6O6C - chains C and I of the 13 polymer chains in the assembly; structure by electron microscopy, 3.10 A resolution.

# Chain C
Molecule: DNA-directed RNA polymerase II subunit RPB3
From: Saccharomyces cerevisiae
Reference sequence: P16370 (RPB3_YEAST); numbering as in UniProt (aligned over 1-318)
Chain sequence (318 residues; numbered 1 to 318; the number before each row is that of its first residue):
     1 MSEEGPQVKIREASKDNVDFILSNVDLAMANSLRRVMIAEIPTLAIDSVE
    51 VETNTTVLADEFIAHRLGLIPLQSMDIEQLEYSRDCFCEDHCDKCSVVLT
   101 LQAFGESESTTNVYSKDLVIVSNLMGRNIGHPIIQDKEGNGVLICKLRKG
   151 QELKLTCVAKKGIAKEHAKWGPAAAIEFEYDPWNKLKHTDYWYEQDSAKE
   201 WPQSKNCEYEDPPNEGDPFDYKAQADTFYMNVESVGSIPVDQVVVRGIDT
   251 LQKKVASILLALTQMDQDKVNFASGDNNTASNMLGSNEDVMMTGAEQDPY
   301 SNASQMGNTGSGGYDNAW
Unresolved in the structure: 271-318
Bound ions: Zn2+: Cys86, Cys92, Cys95
Curated features (UniProtKB/Swiss-Prot):
  - binding site (Zn(2+)): Cys86, Cys88, Cys92, Cys95
  - modified residue: Ser2 (N-acetylserine)
  - natural variant: Ala30 (A30D: In mutant RPB3-1)
  - mutagenesis: Lys9 (K9E: Transcript termination readthrough)

# Chain I
Molecule: DNA-directed RNA polymerase II subunit RPB11
From: Saccharomyces cerevisiae
Reference sequence: P38902 (RPB11_YEAST); numbering as in UniProt (aligned over 1-120)
Chain sequence (120 residues; each row starts with the number of its first residue):
     1 MNAPDRFELFLLGEGESKLKIDPDTKAPNAVVITFEKEDHTLGNLIRAEL
    51 LNDRKVLFAAYKVEHPFFARFKLRIQTTEGYDPKDALKNACNSIINKLGA
   101 LKTNFETEWNLQTLAADDAF
Unresolved in the structure: 112-120
Curated features (UniProtKB/Swiss-Prot):
  - mutagenesis: Glu108 (E108G/V: Transcript termination readthrough; E108K: Transcript termination readthrough. Lethal), Leu111 (L111P: Transcript termination readthrough), Leu114 (L114P: Transcript termination readthrough)

# Interface between chain C and chain I
Contacting residue pairs (84):
  Met1(C) - Glu49(I)  hydrogen bond (backbone-side chain)
  Met1(C) - Ser93(I)  hydrogen bond (backbone-side chain)
  Met1(C) - Ile94(I)  hydrophobic
  Met1(C) - Lys97(I)
  Glu3(C) - Asn96(I)
  Glu3(C) - Lys97(I)
  Glu3(C) - Ala100(I)
  Pro6(C) - Lys97(I)
  Pro6(C) - Ala100(I)
  Pro6(C) - Leu101(I)
  Pro6(C) - Asn104(I)  hydrogen bond (backbone-side chain)
  Gln7(C) - Asn104(I)
  Val8(C) - Leu101(I)  hydrophobic
  Val8(C) - Phe105(I)  hydrophobic
  Val8(C) - Glu108(I)
  Lys9(C) - Glu108(I)
  Ile10(C) - Phe105(I)  hydrophobic
  Ile10(C) - Glu108(I)  hydrogen bond (backbone-side chain)
  Ile10(C) - Trp109(I)  hydrophobic
  Ala13(C) - Trp109(I)  hydrophobic
  Val18(C) - Trp109(I)  hydrophobic
  Phe20(C) - Phe105(I)  hydrophobic
  Leu22(C) - Leu101(I)  hydrophobic
  Asn24(C) - Lys97(I)
  Val25(C) - Lys97(I)
  Asp26(C) - Ala48(I)
  Asp26(C) - Asn52(I)
  Asp26(C) - Lys97(I)
  Ala28(C) - Asn44(I)
  Ala28(C) - Ala48(I)  hydrophobic
  Met29(C) - Leu45(I)  hydrophobic
  Met29(C) - Leu98(I)  hydrophobic
  Ser32(C) - Thr41(I)  hydrogen bond (side chain-backbone)
  Ser32(C) - Leu45(I)
  Leu33(C) - Leu101(I)  hydrophobic
  Arg35(C) - Asp39(I)  salt bridge
  Arg35(C) - Thr41(I)  hydrogen bond
  Glu40(C) - Thr41(I)
  Tyr82(C) - Phe10(I)
  Arg84(C) - Phe7(I)
  Arg84(C) - Leu11(I)
  Ala164(C) - Arg6(I)
  Lys165(C) - Arg6(I)  hydrogen bond (backbone-side chain)
  Lys165(C) - Leu9(I)
  Lys165(C) - Asp39(I)  salt bridge
  Glu166(C) - Arg6(I)  hydrogen bond (backbone-side chain)
  Glu166(C) - Phe7(I)
  Glu166(C) - Phe10(I)
  His167(C) - Arg6(I)
  Asp241(C) - Phe105(I)
  Asp241(C) - Trp109(I)
  Val244(C) - Phe105(I)  hydrophobic
  Val245(C) - Lys102(I)
  Val245(C) - Phe105(I)  hydrophobic
  Val245(C) - Glu106(I)
  Ile248(C) - Leu98(I)
  Ile248(C) - Leu101(I)  hydrophobic
  Ile248(C) - Lys102(I)
  Asp249(C) - Lys102(I)  salt bridge
  Leu251(C) - Leu98(I)  hydrophobic
  Gln252(C) - Leu98(I)  hydrogen bond (side chain-backbone)
  Gln252(C) - Gly99(I)
  Lys254(C) - Glu38(I)  salt bridge
  Lys254(C) - Leu42(I)
  Val255(C) - Leu42(I)  hydrophobic
  Val255(C) - Cys91(I)
  Val255(C) - Ile94(I)  hydrophobic
  Val255(C) - Ile95(I)  hydrophobic
  Ala256(C) - Ile95(I)
  Ile258(C) - Leu19(I)
  Ile258(C) - Leu42(I)  hydrophobic
  Ile258(C) - Ile46(I)  hydrophobic
  Ile258(C) - Cys91(I)  hydrophobic
  Leu259(C) - Lys88(I)
  Leu259(C) - Cys91(I)  hydrophobic
  Leu259(C) - Asn92(I)
  Ala261(C) - Leu19(I)  hydrophobic
  Leu262(C) - Leu19(I)  hydrophobic
  Leu262(C) - Leu87(I)  hydrophobic
  Leu262(C) - Lys88(I)
  Met265(C) - Leu19(I)  hydrophobic
  Met265(C) - Ile21(I)  hydrophobic
  Asp266(C) - Lys84(I)  salt bridge
  Asp266(C) - Lys88(I)  salt bridge
Also at the interface, not in a pair above, chain C (50 interface residues in all): Ser2, Gly5, Ser14, Val36, Ile163, Ala168, Val240, Lys269
Also at the interface, not in a pair above, chain I (40 interface residues in all): Lys18, Phe35, His40

# Summary
Chain C and chain I form an interface of 50 and 40 residues respectively, with 9 hydrogen bonds and 6 salt
bridges. Among the polar pairs are Arg35(C)-Asp39(I), Lys165(C)-Asp39(I) and Asp249(C)-Lys102(I).
Chain C is DNA-directed RNA polymerase II subunit RPB3 and chain I is DNA-directed RNA polymerase II subunit
RPB11, both from Saccharomyces cerevisiae; the structure, RNA polymerase II elongation complex arrested at a
CPD lesion, was determined by electron microscopy.
